Entry 5DDG (X-ray diffraction, 3.06 A resolution); this record covers chains B and D of the 4 polymer chains in the assembly.

# Chain B
Name: transcriptional factor AraR
Source organism: Bacteroides thetaiotaomicron (strain ATCC 29148 / DSM 2079 / NCTC 10582 / E50 / VPI-5482)
UniProt: Q8AAV8 (Q8AAV8_BACTN); residue numbers follow UniProt; this construct covers 1-225
Sequence (228 residues; numbered -2 to 225; the number before each row is that of its first residue; numbers below 1 keep their minus sign (Ser-2 is residue -2)):
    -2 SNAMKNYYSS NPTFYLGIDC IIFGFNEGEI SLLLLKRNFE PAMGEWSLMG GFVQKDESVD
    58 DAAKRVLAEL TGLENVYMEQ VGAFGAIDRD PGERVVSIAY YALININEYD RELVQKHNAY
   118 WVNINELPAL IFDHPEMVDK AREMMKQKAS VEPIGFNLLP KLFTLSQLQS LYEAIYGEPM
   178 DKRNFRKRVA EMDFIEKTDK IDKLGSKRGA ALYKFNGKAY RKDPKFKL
Unresolved in the structure: -2 to 2
Modified positions: Mse1 (selenomethionine); Mse40, Mse46, Mse75, Mse134, Mse141, Mse142, Mse177, Mse189 (selenomethionine; parent Met)
Differences from the reference sequence: expression tag (-2 to 0)
Residues lining bound ligands: malonic acid (MLA): Ile15, Asp16, Arg34, Phe49, Arg86, Asp87, Val92, Ser94, Phe129, His131
Reported in the primary citation:
  - mutagenesis - V92D: abolished binding to the 27-nt DNA strand
  - binding site for the 27-nt DNA strand (chain D): Asp178, Lys179, Arg180, Asn181, Lys204, Arg205
  - binding site for the 27-nt DNA strand: Ser163, Lys179, Arg180, Asn181, Arg183, Lys184, Lys200, Lys204, Arg205, Ala207, Ala208
  - mutagenesis - R180K: decreased binding to the 27-nt DNA strand
  - mutagenesis - R180K: decreased binding to DNA
  - mutagenesis - F49Q: decreased binding to L-arabinose

# Chain D
Molecule: 27-nt DNA strand
Sequence (27 nucleotides; each row starts with the number of its first residue):
     1 GCATGGGTGT AAAAGTAACA CTTTTGC

# Chain B / chain D interface
Contacting residue pairs (22):
  Ser163(B) with DG6(D), hydrogen bond to the phosphate
  Lys179(B) with DG6(D), base contact; DG7(D), hydrogen bond to the base; DT8(D), base contact
  Arg180(B) with DT8(D), base contact; DG9(D), base contact
  Asn181(B) with DG9(D), base contact
  Arg183(B) with DG6(D), sugar contact; DG7(D), salt bridge to the phosphate; DT8(D), base contact
  Lys184(B) with DT10(D), base contact
  Gly202(B) with DG5(D), sugar contact
  Ser203(B) with DG5(D), phosphate contact; DG6(D), sugar contact
  Lys204(B) with DA3(D), base contact; DT4(D), base contact
  Arg205(B) with DG5(D), base contact; DG6(D), hydrogen bond to the base; DG7(D), sugar contact
  Ala207(B) with DG6(D), phosphate contact; DG7(D), phosphate contact
  Ala208(B) with DG7(D), hydrogen bond to the phosphate
Interface residues without a listed pair, chain B (13 interface residues in all): Gly206

# Summary
13 residues of chain B and 8 residues of chain D are in contact; the contacts include 4 hydrogen bonds and 1
salt bridge. Polar pairs include Lys179(B)-DG7(D), Arg205(B)-DG6(D) and Ser163(B)-DG6(D). From the paper: a
binding site for the 27-nt DNA strand at Ser163(B), Lys179(B) and Arg180(B) among others; V92D of chain B
abolishes binding to the 27-nt DNA strand; 3 substitutions were tested in all.
Here chain B is transcriptional factor AraR (Bacteroides thetaiotaomicron (strain ATCC 29148 / DSM 2079 / NCTC
10582 / E50 / VPI-5482)) and chain D is a 27-nt DNA strand. Entry 5DDG (The structure of transcriptional
factor AraR from Bacteroides thetaiotaomicron VPI in complex with target double strand ...) was determined by
X-ray diffraction (same publication as 5DEQ and 5BS6).
